6FBQ - chains A and B of the 4 polymer chains in the assembly; structure by X-ray diffraction, 1.60 A resolution.

# Chain A (and B)
Protein: Retinoic acid receptor RXR-alpha
From: Homo sapiens
Notes: chain B of this document is another copy of the same molecule, construct and numbering; everything in this record applies to it too
UniProt: P19793 (RXRA_HUMAN), isoform P19793-2; residues 130-212 here correspond to UniProt positions 33-115 (UniProt number = residue number - 97)
Chain sequence (87 residues; each row starts with the number of its first residue):
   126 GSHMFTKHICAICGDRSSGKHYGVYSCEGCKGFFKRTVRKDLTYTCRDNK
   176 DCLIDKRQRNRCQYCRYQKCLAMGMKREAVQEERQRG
Not modelled in the structure: 126-129, 210-212 (chain B: 126-130, 212)
Construct notes: expression tag (126-129)
Metal / ion sites: Zn2+ site 1: C135, C138, C152, C155; Zn2+ site 2: C171, C177, C187, C190
Small-molecule neighbours: MPO (3[N-morpholino]propane sulfonic acid): A136, K145, G148, V149, Y150, M198

# How chain A and chain B interact
Contacting residue pairs (12; chain A residue first):
  T170(A) - Q210(B)
  C171(A) - Q210(B)
  R172(A) - Q210(B)
  R172(A) - R211(B)  hydrogen bond (side chain-backbone)
  R182(A) - E207(B)  salt bridge
  Q183(A) - E207(B)
  N185(A) - R209(B)
  R186(A) - E207(B)  salt bridge
  R186(A) - E208(B)  hydrogen bond (side chain-backbone)
  R186(A) - R209(B)
  R186(A) - Q210(B)  hydrogen bond (backbone-backbone)
  C187(A) - Q210(B)  hydrogen bond
Also at the interface, not in a pair above, chain A (9 interface residues in all): C177
Also at the interface, not in a pair above, chain B (6 interface residues in all): Q206

# Summary
The interface between chain A and chain B involves 9 residues on one side and 6 on the other; the contacts
include 4 hydrogen bonds and 2 salt bridges. Among the polar pairs are R182(A)-E207(B), R186(A)-E207(B) and
R172(A)-R211(B). Ligands of chain A: compound MPO.
Both chains are Retinoic acid receptor RXR-alpha (Homo sapiens). Entry 6FBQ (Crystal Structure of the Human
Retinoid X Receptor DNA-Binding Domain Bound to the Human MEp DR1 ...) was determined by X-ray diffraction
together with 6FBR from the same study.
